Entry 5A52 (X-ray diffraction, 1.65 A resolution); this record covers chain A.

Chain A:
Molecule: Calcium-dependent lipid-binding domain-containing protein
Source organism: Arabidopsis thaliana
UniProtKB: Q9FHP6 (Q9FHP6_ARATH); residue numbers follow UniProt; this construct covers 1-168
Sequence (168 residues; each row starts with the number of its first residue):
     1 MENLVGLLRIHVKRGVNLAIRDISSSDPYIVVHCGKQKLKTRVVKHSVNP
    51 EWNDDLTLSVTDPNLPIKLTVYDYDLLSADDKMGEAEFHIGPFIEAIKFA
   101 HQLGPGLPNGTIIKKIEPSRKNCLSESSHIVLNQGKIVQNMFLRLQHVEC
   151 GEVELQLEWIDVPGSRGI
Unresolved in the structure: 1-4, 133-134, 161-168
Bound ions: Ca2+: Asp27, Asp73, Tyr74
Reported in the primary citation:
  - mutagenesis - D22A/D27A: decreased signaling
  - mutagenesis - D22A/D27A: abolished binding to phospholipid vesicles (citing earlier work)

In short:
The Ca2+ site is built by Asp27, Asp73 and Tyr74. The paper reports that D22A/D27A reduce signaling; D22A/D27A
abolish binding to phospholipid vesicles.
Chain A is Calcium-dependent lipid-binding domain-containing protein (Arabidopsis thaliana); the structure,
The crystal structure of Arabidopsis thaliana CAR1 in complex with one calcium ion, was determined by X-ray
diffraction together with 5A4X, 5A50 and 5A51 from the same study.
